Entry 6GVW (X-ray diffraction, 3.75 A resolution); this record covers chains A and B of the 10 polymer chains in the assembly.

Chain A:
Protein: BRCA1-A complex subunit Abraxas 1
From: Mus musculus
UniProtKB: Q8BPZ8 (ABRX1_MOUSE); residues 1-407 here = UniProt positions 1-407
Sequence (411 residues; each row starts with the number of its first residue; numbers below 1 keep their minus sign (Gly-3 is residue -3)):
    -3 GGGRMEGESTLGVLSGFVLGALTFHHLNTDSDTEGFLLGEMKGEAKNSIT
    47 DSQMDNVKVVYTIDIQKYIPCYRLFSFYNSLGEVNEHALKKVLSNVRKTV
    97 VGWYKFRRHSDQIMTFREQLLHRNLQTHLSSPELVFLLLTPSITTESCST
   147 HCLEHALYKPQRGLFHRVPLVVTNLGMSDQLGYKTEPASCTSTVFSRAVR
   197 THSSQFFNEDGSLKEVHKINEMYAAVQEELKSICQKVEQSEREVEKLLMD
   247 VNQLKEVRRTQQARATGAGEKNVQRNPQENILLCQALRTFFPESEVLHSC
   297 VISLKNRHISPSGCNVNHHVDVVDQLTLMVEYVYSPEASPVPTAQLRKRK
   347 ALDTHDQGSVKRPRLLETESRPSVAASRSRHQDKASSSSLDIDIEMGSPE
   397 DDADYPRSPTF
Disordered / not traced: -3 to 2, 263-272, 325-407
Differences from the reference sequence: expression tag (-3 to 0)
Reported in the primary citation:
  - specificity-determining residues: Ile139

Chain B:
Protein: Lys-63-specific deubiquitinase BRCC36
From: Mus musculus
Notes: EC 3.4.19.-
UniProtKB: P46737 (BRCC3_MOUSE); residues 1-291 here = UniProt positions 1-291
Sequence (295 residues; numbered -3 to 291; the number before each row is that of its first residue; numbers below 1 keep their minus sign (Gly-3 is residue -3)):
    -3 GGGRMAVQVVQAVQAVHLESDAFLVCLNHALSTEKEEVMGLCIGELNDDI
    47 RSDSKFTYTGTEMRTVQEKMDTIRIVHIHSVIILRRSDKRKDRVEISPEQ
    97 LSAASTEAERLAELTGRPMRVVGWYHSHPHITVWPSHVDVRTQAMYQMMD
   147 QGFVGLIFSCFIEDKNTKTGRVLYTCFQSIQAQKSSEYERIEIPIHIVPH
   197 ITIGKVCLESAVELPKILCQEEQDAYRRIHSLTHLDSVTKIHNGSVFTKN
   247 LCSQMSAVSGPLLQWLEDRLEQNQQHLQELQQEKEELMEELSSLE
Disordered / not traced: -3 to 7, 47-68
Differences from the reference sequence: expression tag (-3 to 0)
Ion coordination: Zn2+: His122, His124, Asp135
Reported in the primary citation:
  - Zn2+ coordination: His122, His124, Asp135
  - catalytic residues: Glu33

How chain A and chain B interact:
Residue-residue contacts (155; chain A residue first):
  Gly12(A) - Asn24(B)
  Gly12(A) - Leu27(B)
  Phe13(A) - Asn24(B)
  Phe13(A) - Val254(B)
  Phe13(A) - Pro257(B)  hydrophobic
  Phe13(A) - Leu258(B)  hydrophobic
  Leu15(A) - Leu27(B)  hydrophobic
  Gly16(A) - Leu20(B)
  Gly16(A) - Leu23(B)
  Gly16(A) - Asn24(B)
  Ala17(A) - Trp261(B)  hydrophobic
  Thr19(A) - Leu23(B)
  Phe20(A) - Ser16(B)
  Phe20(A) - Asp17(B)
  Phe20(A) - Leu20(B)  hydrophobic
  Phe20(A) - His196(B)
  Phe20(A) - Arg265(B)
  Leu23(A) - Phe19(B)  hydrophobic
  Leu23(A) - Ile193(B)  hydrophobic
  Leu23(A) - Pro195(B)
  Asn24(A) - Ser16(B)  hydrogen bond
  Asn24(A) - Pro195(B)
  Asn24(A) - His196(B)  hydrogen bond (side chain-backbone)
  Asn24(A) - Ile197(B)  hydrogen bond (side chain-backbone)
  Gln62(A) - Gln260(B)
  Gln62(A) - Asp264(B)
  Lys63(A) - Asp264(B)  salt bridge
  Lys63(A) - Glu267(B)  salt bridge
  Tyr64(A) - Trp261(B)  hydrophobic
  Tyr64(A) - Arg265(B)
  Tyr64(A) - Gln268(B)  hydrogen bond (backbone-side chain)
  Tyr68(A) - His272(B)
  Tyr68(A) - Glu275(B)
  Lys87(A) - Glu275(B)  salt bridge
  Ser90(A) - Gln271(B)  hydrogen bond (backbone-side chain)
  Asn91(A) - Glu275(B)
  Thr141(A) - Glu188(B)
  Ser143(A) - Glu188(B)  hydrogen bond
  Ser143(A) - Pro190(B)
  Cys144(A) - Pro190(B)
  Cys144(A) - Ile191(B)  hydrogen bond (backbone-backbone)
  Cys144(A) - His192(B)
  Ser145(A) - Thr171(B)  hydrogen bond (backbone-side chain)
  Ser145(A) - Cys172(B)  hydrogen bond (backbone-backbone)
  Ser145(A) - Glu188(B)  hydrogen bond
  Ser145(A) - Ile189(B)
  Ser145(A) - Ile191(B)
  Thr146(A) - Trp130(B)
  Thr146(A) - Tyr170(B)
  Thr146(A) - Thr171(B)  hydrogen bond
  His147(A) - Leu169(B)
  His147(A) - Tyr170(B)  hydrogen bond
  His147(A) - Ile191(B)  hydrogen bond (side chain-backbone)
  Cys148(A) - Arg167(B)
  Cys148(A) - Val168(B)
  Cys148(A) - Leu169(B)  hydrophobic
  Leu149(A) - Arg167(B)
  Leu149(A) - Val168(B)  hydrogen bond (backbone-backbone)
  Glu150(A) - Thr165(B)
  Glu150(A) - Gly166(B)
  Glu150(A) - Arg167(B)  salt bridge
  His151(A) - Thr165(B)
  His151(A) - Gly166(B)  hydrogen bond (backbone-backbone)
  His151(A) - Arg167(B)
  Ala152(A) - Thr165(B)
  Arg163(A) - Thr163(B)  hydrogen bond (side chain-backbone)
  Arg163(A) - Lys164(B)
  Arg163(A) - Thr165(B)
  Val164(A) - Lys164(B)
  Pro165(A) - Lys164(B)
  Asn170(A) - Leu27(B)
  Asn170(A) - Ser28(B)
  Asn170(A) - Thr29(B)
  Asn170(A) - Glu30(B)  hydrogen bond
  Leu171(A) - Ser28(B)  hydrogen bond (backbone-backbone)
  Leu171(A) - Leu214(B)  hydrophobic
  Leu171(A) - Gln250(B)
  Gly172(A) - Thr29(B)
  Gly172(A) - Lys31(B)
  Asp175(A) - Lys31(B)
  Asp175(A) - Lys245(B)  hydrogen bond (backbone-side chain)
  Asp175(A) - Asn246(B)
  Gln176(A) - Lys245(B)  hydrogen bond (backbone-side chain)
  Leu177(A) - Glu218(B)
  Leu177(A) - Asn246(B)
  Gly178(A) - Val242(B)
  Tyr179(A) - Glu218(B)  hydrogen bond
  Tyr179(A) - Ala221(B)  hydrophobic
  Tyr179(A) - Ile225(B)  hydrophobic
  Tyr179(A) - Asn239(B)
  Tyr179(A) - Val242(B)  hydrophobic
  Tyr179(A) - Phe243(B)
  Lys180(A) - Thr235(B)
  Lys180(A) - His238(B)
  Lys180(A) - Asn239(B)  hydrogen bond (backbone-side chain)
  Pro183(A) - Leu231(B)  hydrophobic
  Ala184(A) - Asp232(B)
  Val195(A) - Ser233(B)
  Val195(A) - Val234(B)  hydrophobic
  Phe202(A) - Ile237(B)  hydrophobic
  Phe203(A) - Lys236(B)
  Val212(A) - Tyr222(B)
  Ile215(A) - Thr244(B)
  Ile215(A) - Leu247(B)  hydrophobic
  Asn216(A) - Gln219(B)
  Asn216(A) - Phe243(B)
  Asn216(A) - Leu247(B)
  Met218(A) - Met251(B)  hydrophobic
  Tyr219(A) - Pro211(B)  hydrogen bond (side chain-backbone)
  Tyr219(A) - Cys215(B)  hydrophobic
  Tyr219(A) - Gln250(B)
  Tyr219(A) - Met251(B)  hydrophobic
  Tyr219(A) - Ser255(B)  hydrogen bond
  Val222(A) - Met251(B)  hydrophobic
  Gln223(A) - Pro211(B)
  Gln223(A) - Lys212(B)  hydrogen bond (side chain-backbone)
  Leu226(A) - Leu259(B)  hydrophobic
  Ile229(A) - Leu259(B)  hydrophobic
  Ile229(A) - Leu262(B)  hydrophobic
  Cys230(A) - Leu204(B)  hydrophobic
  Lys232(A) - Leu266(B)
  Val233(A) - Leu262(B)
  Val233(A) - Leu266(B)  hydrophobic
  Glu234(A) - Lys201(B)
  Glu234(A) - Leu204(B)
  Ser236(A) - Leu266(B)
  Ser236(A) - Asn269(B)  hydrogen bond
  Glu237(A) - Thr198(B)
  Glu237(A) - Ile199(B)  hydrogen bond (side chain-backbone)
  Glu237(A) - Arg265(B)  salt bridge
  Glu237(A) - Asn269(B)  hydrogen bond
  Arg238(A) - Ile199(B)  hydrogen bond (side chain-backbone)
  Glu239(A) - Leu273(B)
  Val240(A) - Asn269(B)
  Val240(A) - Leu273(B)  hydrophobic
  Glu241(A) - Thr198(B)  hydrogen bond
  Leu243(A) - Leu273(B)
  Leu243(A) - Leu276(B)  hydrophobic
  Leu243(A) - Gln277(B)
  Leu243(A) - Lys280(B)
  Leu244(A) - Ile197(B)  hydrophobic
  Asp246(A) - Lys280(B)  salt bridge
  Val247(A) - Leu276(B)
  Val247(A) - Leu283(B)
  Leu250(A) - Leu283(B)  hydrophobic
  Lys251(A) - Glu279(B)  salt bridge
  Lys251(A) - Leu283(B)
  Val253(A) - Leu287(B)  hydrophobic
  Arg254(A) - Glu286(B)  salt bridge
  Arg254(A) - Leu287(B)
  Arg254(A) - Leu290(B)
  Gln257(A) - Leu287(B)
  Gln257(A) - Leu290(B)
  Gln257(A) - Glu291(B)  hydrogen bond (side chain-backbone)
  Ala261(A) - Glu291(B)
Interface residues without a listed pair, chain A (83 interface residues in all): Ser11, Pro66, Val92, Thr169, Glu182, Phe191, Ser199, Leu209, Glu211, Gln258
Interface residues without a listed pair, chain B (97 interface residues in all): Val129, Gly200, Glu205, Val208, His230, Gly240, Ser249, Ala253, Met284
Interface features reported in the paper:
  - specific contacts: Asn170(A)-Glu30(B)

Summary:
83 residues of chain A and 97 residues of chain B are in contact, with 31 hydrogen bonds and 8 salt bridges.
Polar contacts include Lys63(A)-Asp264(B), Lys63(A)-Glu267(B) and Lys87(A)-Glu275(B). The paper describes a
contact between Asn170(A) and Glu30(B). From the paper: the catalytic residue Glu33(B); Zn2+ coordination by
His122(B), His124(B) and Asp135(B).
Chain A is BRCA1-A complex subunit Abraxas 1 and chain B is Lys-63-specific deubiquitinase BRCC36, both from
Mus musculus; the structure, Crystal structure of the BRCA1-A complex, was determined by X-ray diffraction.
